PDB entry 5W9P | electron microscopy, 4.00 A resolution | chains J and B of the 12 polymer chains in the assembly

Chain J (and B):
Protein: Spike glycoprotein
From: Middle East respiratory syndrome-related coronavirus
Notes: chain B of this document is another copy of the same molecule, construct and numbering; everything in this record applies to it too
UniProtKB: W5ZZF5 (W5ZZF5_9BETC); residue numbers follow UniProt; this construct covers 1-1291
Sequence (1329 residues; numbered 1 to 1329; the number before each row is that of its first residue):
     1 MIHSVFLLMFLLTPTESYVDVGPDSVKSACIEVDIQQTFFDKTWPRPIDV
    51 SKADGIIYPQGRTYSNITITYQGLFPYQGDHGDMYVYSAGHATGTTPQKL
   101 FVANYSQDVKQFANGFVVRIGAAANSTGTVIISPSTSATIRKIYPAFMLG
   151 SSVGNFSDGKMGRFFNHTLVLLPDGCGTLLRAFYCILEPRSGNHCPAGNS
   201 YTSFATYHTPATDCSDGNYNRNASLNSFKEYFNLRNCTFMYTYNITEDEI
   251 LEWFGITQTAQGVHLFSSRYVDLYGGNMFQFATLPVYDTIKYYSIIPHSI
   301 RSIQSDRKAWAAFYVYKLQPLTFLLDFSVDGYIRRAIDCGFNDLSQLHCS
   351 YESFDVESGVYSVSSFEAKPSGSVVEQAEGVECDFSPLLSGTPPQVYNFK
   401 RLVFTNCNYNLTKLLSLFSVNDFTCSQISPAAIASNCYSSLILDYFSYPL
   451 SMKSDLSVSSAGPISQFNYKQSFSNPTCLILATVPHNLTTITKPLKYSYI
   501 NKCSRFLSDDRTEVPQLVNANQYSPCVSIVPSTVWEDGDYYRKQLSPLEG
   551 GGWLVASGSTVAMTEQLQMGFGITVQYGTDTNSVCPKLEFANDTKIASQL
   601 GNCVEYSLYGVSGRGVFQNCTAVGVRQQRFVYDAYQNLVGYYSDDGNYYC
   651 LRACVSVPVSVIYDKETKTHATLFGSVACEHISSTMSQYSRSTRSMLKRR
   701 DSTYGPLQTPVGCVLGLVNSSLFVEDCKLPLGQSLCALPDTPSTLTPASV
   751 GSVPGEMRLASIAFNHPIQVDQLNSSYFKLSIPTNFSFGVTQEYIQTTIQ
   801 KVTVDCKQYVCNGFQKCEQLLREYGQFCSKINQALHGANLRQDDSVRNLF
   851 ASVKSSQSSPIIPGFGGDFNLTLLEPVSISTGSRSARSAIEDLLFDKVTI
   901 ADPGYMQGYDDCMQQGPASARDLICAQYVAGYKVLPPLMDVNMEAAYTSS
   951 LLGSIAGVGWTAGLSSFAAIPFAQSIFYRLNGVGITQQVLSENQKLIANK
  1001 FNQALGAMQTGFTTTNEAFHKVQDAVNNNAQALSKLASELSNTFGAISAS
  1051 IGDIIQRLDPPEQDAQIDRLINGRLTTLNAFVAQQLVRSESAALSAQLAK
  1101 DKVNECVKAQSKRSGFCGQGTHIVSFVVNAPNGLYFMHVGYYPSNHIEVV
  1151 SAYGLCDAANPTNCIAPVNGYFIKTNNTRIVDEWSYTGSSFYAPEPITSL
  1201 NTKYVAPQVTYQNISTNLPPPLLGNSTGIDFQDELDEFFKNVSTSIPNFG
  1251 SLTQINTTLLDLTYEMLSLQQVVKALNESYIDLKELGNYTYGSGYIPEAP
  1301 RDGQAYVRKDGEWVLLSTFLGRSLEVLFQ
Not modelled in the structure: 1-752, 878-885, 1224-1329
Disulfides: Cys-806/Cys-828, Cys-811/Cys-817, Cys-912/Cys-925, Cys-1156/Cys-1164
Covalently attached groups: covalent link Tyr-905/Leu-935
Construct notes: conflict Phe-506 (Leu in W5ZZF5), Ala-748 (Arg in W5ZZF5), Gly-751 (Arg in W5ZZF5); engineered mutation Pro-1060 (Val in W5ZZF5), Pro-1061 (Leu in W5ZZF5); expression tag (1292-1329)
Reported in the primary citation:
  - mutagenesis - V1060P/L1061P (>50-fold): increased expression

Chain J / chain B interface:
Residue-residue contacts (50; chain J residue first):
  Ser-855(J) / Pro-767(B)
  Ser-856(J) / Pro-767(B)
  Ser-856(J) / Ile-768(B)  hydrogen bond (backbone-backbone)
  Gln-857(J) / Pro-767(B)
  Gln-857(J) / Ile-768(B)
  Gln-857(J) / Ser-781(B)  hydrogen bond
  Gln-857(J) / His-1146(B)
  Ser-858(J) / Pro-767(B)
  Ser-858(J) / Ile-768(B)  hydrogen bond (backbone-backbone)
  Ser-858(J) / Gln-769(B)  hydrogen bond
  Ser-858(J) / Val-770(B)  hydrogen bond (backbone-backbone)
  Ser-859(J) / Gln-769(B)
  Ser-859(J) / Val-770(B)
  Ser-859(J) / Gln-772(B)
  Pro-860(J) / Gln-769(B)
  Pro-860(J) / Val-770(B)
  Phe-865(J) / Gln-772(B)
  Tyr-947(J) / Phe-764(B)  hydrophobic
  Trp-960(J) / Tyr-1171(B)
  Thr-961(J) / Asn-1169(B)
  Thr-961(J) / Ser-1189(B)  hydrogen bond
  Leu-964(J) / Ser-1114(B)
  Leu-964(J) / Thr-1121(B)
  Ser-965(J) / Ser-1189(B)  hydrogen bond (side chain-backbone)
  Ser-965(J) / Ser-1190(B)
  Ser-966(J) / Ser-781(B)
  Ser-966(J) / Tyr-1171(B)  hydrogen bond
  Ser-966(J) / Ser-1189(B)  hydrogen bond (side chain-backbone)
  Phe-967(J) / Leu-780(B)
  Phe-967(J) / Ser-781(B)  hydrogen bond (backbone-backbone)
  Ala-968(J) / Phe-778(B)
  Ala-968(J) / Lys-779(B)
  Ala-968(J) / Leu-780(B)  hydrophobic
  Ala-969(J) / Val-770(B)  hydrophobic
  Ala-969(J) / Lys-779(B)
  Ile-970(J) / Gln-772(B)  hydrogen bond (backbone-side chain)
  Ile-970(J) / Tyr-1153(B)
  Pro-971(J) / Gln-772(B)
  Pro-971(J) / Leu-773(B)
  Pro-971(J) / Tyr-1153(B)
  Phe-972(J) / Gln-772(B)
  Gln-987(J) / Gln-1208(B)  hydrogen bond
  Ser-991(J) / Gln-1208(B)
  Asn-1104(J) / Arg-1113(B)
  Asn-1104(J) / Gly-1115(B)
  Glu-1105(J) / Arg-1113(B)  salt bridge
  Arg-1113(J) / Arg-1113(B)
  Leu-1200(J) / Tyr-1204(B)
  Leu-1200(J) / Val-1205(B)
  Leu-1200(J) / Ala-1206(B)
Interface residues without a listed pair, chain J (34 interface residues in all): Lys-854, Met-943, Ala-946, Ser-950, Gly-959, Ala-962, Gln-974, Lys-1100, Asp-1101
Interface residues without a listed pair, chain B (32 interface residues in all): Ile-762, Ala-763, Asn-765, Asp-771, Pro-783, Phe-1116, Gly-1170

In short:
34 residues of chain J face 32 of chain B across their interface; the contacts include 12 hydrogen bonds and 1
salt bridge. Polar pairs include Glu-1105(J)/Arg-1113(B), Gln-857(J)/Ser-781(B) and Ser-858(J)/Gln-769(B).
From the paper: V1060P/L1061P of chain J increase expression.
Both chains are Spike glycoprotein (Middle East respiratory syndrome-related coronavirus). Entry 5W9P (MERS S
ectodomain trimer in complex with variable domain of neutralizing antibody G4) was determined by electron
microscopy, deposited together with 5VZR, 5W9H, 5W9I, 5W9J, 5W9K, 5W9L and 3 further entries.
